PDB entry 8ABH | electron microscopy, 3.00 A resolution | chains C and A of the 20 polymer chains in the assembly

== Chain C ==
Molecule: Cytochrome b
Source organism: Yarrowia lipolytica
Reference sequence: Q9B6D0 (CYB_YARLI); residues 1-385 here = UniProt positions 1-385
Amino-acid sequence (385 residues; row label = number of the first residue in the row):
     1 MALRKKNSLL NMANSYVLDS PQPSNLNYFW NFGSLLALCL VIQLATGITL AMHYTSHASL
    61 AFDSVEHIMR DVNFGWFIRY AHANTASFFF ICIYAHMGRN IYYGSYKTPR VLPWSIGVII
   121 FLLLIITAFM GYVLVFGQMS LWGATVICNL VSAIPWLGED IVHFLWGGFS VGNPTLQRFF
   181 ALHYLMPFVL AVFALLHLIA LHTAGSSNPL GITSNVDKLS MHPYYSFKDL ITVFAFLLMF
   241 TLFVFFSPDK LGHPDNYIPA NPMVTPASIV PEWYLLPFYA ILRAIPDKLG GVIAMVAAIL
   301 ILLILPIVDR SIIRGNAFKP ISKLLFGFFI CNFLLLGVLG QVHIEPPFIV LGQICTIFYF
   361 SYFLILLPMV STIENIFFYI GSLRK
Unresolved in the structure: 384-385
Metal / ion sites: heme Fe site 1: His-82, His-183; heme Fe site 2: His-96, His-197
Residues lining bound ligands:
  - AWB ([(2R,3S,6S,7R,8R)-3-[(3-formamido-2-oxidanyl-phenyl)carbonylamino]-8-hexyl-2,6-dimethyl-4,9-bis(oxidanylidene)-1,5-dioxonan-7-yl] 3-methylbutanoate): Ala-13, Tyr-16, Val-17, Gln-22, Leu-26, Trp-30, Asn-31, Gly-33, Ser-34, Ala-37, Leu-40, Ala-191, Ala-194, Leu-195, Leu-198, Ser-206, Met-221, Tyr-225, Lys-228, Asp-229
  - heme (HEM), molecule 1: Trp-30, Gly-33, Ser-34, Leu-36, Ala-37, Leu-40, Phe-89, Ile-93, His-96, Met-97, Arg-99, Asn-100, Ser-105, Arg-110, Pro-113, Trp-114, Gly-117, Val-118, Ile-120, Phe-121, Leu-190, Ala-194, His-197, Leu-198, Leu-201, Ser-206, Ser-207
  - heme (HEM), molecule 2: Leu-40, Gln-43, Leu-44, Gly-47, Ile-48, Leu-50, Ala-51, Tyr-54, Val-65, Arg-79, His-82, Ala-83, Ala-86, Phe-89, Leu-124, Thr-127, Ala-128, Gly-131, Tyr-132, Leu-134, Val-135, Phe-180, His-183, Tyr-184, Pro-187, Leu-190, Tyr-274
  - 1,2-diacyl-sn-glycero-3-phosphocholine (PC1): Asn-27, Phe-29, Tyr-94, Ala-95, Met-97, Gly-98, Arg-99, Tyr-102, Tyr-103, Pro-209, Leu-210, Ala-317, Phe-318, Lys-323, Phe-326, Gly-327, Ile-330, Cys-331, Phe-333
  - phosphatidylethanolamine (PTY), molecule 1: Ser-34, Ala-37, Leu-38, Val-41, His-222, Pro-223, Ser-226, Phe-227, Asp-229, Leu-230, Val-233, Phe-234
  - phosphatidylethanolamine (PTY), molecule 2: Ile-42, Phe-74, Phe-77, Phe-234, Leu-237, Phe-240, Phe-245
Curated features (UniProtKB/Swiss-Prot):
  - binding site (heme b): His-82, His-96, His-183, His-197
  - binding site (a ubiquinone): His-202

== Chain A ==
Molecule: YALI0A14806p
Source organism: Yarrowia lipolytica
Reference sequence: Q6CGY9 (Q6CGY9_YARLI); residues 1-474 here = UniProt positions 1-474
Amino-acid sequence (474 residues; row label = number of the first residue in the row):
     1 MNSLLRLPAL KRGVFTMSKR GLATTVSPKT RTSNLKNGLT IASESNPLVQ TATVGVWIDA
    61 GSRNENAYNN GTAHFFEHLA FKGTDKRSQH QLELDIENMG GHLNAYTSRE STVYYAKSFK
   121 DDVPKSVEIL ADILQHSKLA ESAIDREREV ITRELEEVNK QYEEVVFDHL HATAFMNQPL
   181 GRTILGPREN IQTITNTELR KFITENYTAD RMVLVGAGAV DHDALVELAE KYFSHLPSSQ
   241 SPVPLGTPRS SGEDANQNPI PNFVGSEVRL RDDTMPVAHI AIAVEGVSWT SEDYYTALVA
   301 QAIIGNYDRA VGTSRHQGSR LSNIVSENNL ANSFQSFSTS YSDTGLWGIY LTSENTTQID
   361 DLVHFTLKEW NRLSTSVSNL QVERAKSQLK AGLLLSLDGT TYVAEDIGRQ LTTLGRRVTP
   421 AEVEAKLEAV TEHDVRAWAQ KTLYDKDIAL VGLGPIEGLY DYNRIRNDMS MMRW
Unresolved in the structure: 1-25, 249-259
Residues lining bound ligands:
  - 1,2-diacyl-sn-glycero-3-phosphocholine (PC1): Asp-445, Ser-470, Met-472
  - phosphatidylethanolamine (PTY): Asn-467, Ser-470, Met-472
  - 1,2-dimyristoyl-sn-glycero-3-phosphate (XP4): Arg-372, Ser-376, Arg-473

== How chain C and chain A interact ==
Contacting residue pairs (24):
  Met-1(C) with Asn-328(A); Gln-358(A); Asp-361(A); Phe-365(A)
  Ala-2(C) with Asp-361(A), hydrogen bond (backbone-side chain); His-364(A); Phe-365(A)
  Arg-4(C) with Asp-360(A), salt bridge; Tyr-460(A), hydrogen bond; Arg-464(A)
  Lys-5(C) with Thr-357(A); Asp-360(A), salt bridge; Asp-361(A), salt bridge
  Leu-18(C) with Arg-464(A)
  Asp-19(C) with Tyr-460(A), hydrogen bond; Arg-464(A), salt bridge
  Leu-219(C) with Asp-461(A)
  Ser-220(C) with Tyr-460(A); Asp-461(A); Arg-464(A), hydrogen bond
  His-222(C) with Arg-464(A)
  Pro-223(C) with Arg-464(A)
  Tyr-224(C) with Asp-461(A), hydrogen bond; Asn-463(A), hydrogen bond
Other interface residues (no listed pair), chain C (13 interface residues in all): Asn-215, Val-216
Other interface residues (no listed pair), chain A (15 interface residues in all): Arg-271, Glu-457, Tyr-462, Asn-467

== Overview ==
13 residues of chain C and 15 residues of chain A are in contact; the contacts include 6 hydrogen bonds and 4
salt bridges. Among the polar pairs are Arg-4(C)/Asp-360(A), Lys-5(C)/Asp-360(A) and Lys-5(C)/Asp-361(A). One
phosphatidylethanolamine molecule is bound between chain C and chain A.
Here chain C is Cytochrome b and chain A is YALI0A14806p, both from Yarrowia lipolytica. Entry 8ABH (Complex
III2 from Yarrowia lipolytica, antimycin A bound, b-position) was determined by electron microscopy together
with 8AB6, 8AB7, 8AB8, 8AB9, 8ABA, 8ABB and 11 further entries from the same study.
